PDB entry 6UVP | X-ray diffraction, 1.56 A resolution | chain A

[Chain A]
Name: Beta-secretase 1
Organism: Homo sapiens
Notes: EC 3.4.23.46
UniProt: P56817 (BACE1_HUMAN); residues -47 to 393 here correspond to UniProt positions 14-454 (UniProt number = residue number + 61)
Chain sequence (442 residues; each row starts with the number of its first residue; numbers below 1 keep their minus sign (Met-48 is residue -48)):
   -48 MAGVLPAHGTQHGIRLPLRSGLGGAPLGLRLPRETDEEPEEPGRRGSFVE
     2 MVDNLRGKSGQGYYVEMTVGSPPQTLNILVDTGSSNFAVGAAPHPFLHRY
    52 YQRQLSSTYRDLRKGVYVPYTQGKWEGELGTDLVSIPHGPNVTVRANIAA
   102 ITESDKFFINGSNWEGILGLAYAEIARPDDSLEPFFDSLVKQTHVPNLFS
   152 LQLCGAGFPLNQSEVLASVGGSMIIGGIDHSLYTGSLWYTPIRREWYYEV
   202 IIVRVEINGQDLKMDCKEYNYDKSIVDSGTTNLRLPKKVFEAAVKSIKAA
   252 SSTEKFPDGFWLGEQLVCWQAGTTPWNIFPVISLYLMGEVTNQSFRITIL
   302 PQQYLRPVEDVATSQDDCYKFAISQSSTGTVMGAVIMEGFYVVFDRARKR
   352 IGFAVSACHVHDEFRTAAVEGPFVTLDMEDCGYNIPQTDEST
Disordered / not traced: -48 to -6, 386-393
Sequence notes: initiating methionine (-48)
Cystine bridges: Cys155-Cys359, Cys217-Cys382, Cys269-Cys319
Residues lining bound ligands:
  - QJJ (N-{(1S,2S)-2-[(4aS,7aR)-2-amino-4a,5-dihydro-4H-furo[3,4-d][1,3]thiazin-7a(7H)-yl]cyclopropyl}-5-fluoropyridine-2-carboxamide): Lys9, Ser10, Gly11, Gln12, Gly13, Leu30, Asp32, Gly34, Ser35, Tyr71, Phe108, Ile110, Trp115, Ile118, Asp228, Ser229, Gly230, Thr231, Thr232, Ala335
  - QJM (N-{(1R,2R)-2-[(4aS,7aR)-2-amino-4a,5-dihydro-4H-furo[3,4-d][1,3]thiazin-7a(7H)-yl]cyclopropyl}-5-fluoropyridine-2-carboxamide): His362, Asp363, Glu364, Phe365, Arg366, Thr367

[Summary]
Ligands of chain A: compound QJJ and compound QJM.
Chain A is Beta-secretase 1 (Homo sapiens); the structure, BACE-1 in complex with compound #3, was determined
by X-ray diffraction (same publication as 6UVV, 6UVY, 6UWP and 6UWV).
